Entry 3B6G (X-ray diffraction, 3.45 A resolution); this record covers chains J and D of the 10 polymer chains in the assembly.

Chain J:
Molecule: 147-nt DNA strand
From: Homo sapiens
Sequence (147 nucleotides; numbered -73 to 73; the number before each row is that of its first residue; numbers below 1 keep their minus sign (DA-73 is residue -73)):
   -73 ATCAATATCC ACCTGCAGAT ACTACCAAAA GTGTATTTGG AAACTGCTCC ATCAAAAGGC
   -13 ATGTTCAGCT GGATTCCAGC TGAACATGCC TTTTGATGGA GCAGTTTCCA AATACACTTT
    47 TGGTAGTATC TGCAGGTGGA TATTGAT

Chain D:
Molecule: Histone H2B 1.1
From: Xenopus laevis
UniProtKB: P02281 (H2B11_XENLA); residues -2 to 122 here correspond to UniProt positions 2-126 (UniProt number = residue number + 4)
Sequence (125 residues; each row starts with the number of its first residue; numbers below 1 keep their minus sign (Pro-2 is residue -2)):
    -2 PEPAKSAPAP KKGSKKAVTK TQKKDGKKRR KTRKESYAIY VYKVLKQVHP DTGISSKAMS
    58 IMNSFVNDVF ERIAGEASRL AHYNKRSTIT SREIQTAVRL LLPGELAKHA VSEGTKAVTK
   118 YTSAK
Not modelled in the structure: -2 to 21
Construct notes: conflict Thr29 (Ser33 in P02281)
Swiss-Prot annotation at these positions:
  - modified residue: Lys2 (N6-acetyllysine), Lys9 (N6-acetyllysine), Ser11 (Phosphoserine), Lys12 (N6-acetyllysine), Lys17 (N6-acetyllysine)
  - glycosylation: Ser109 (O-linked (GlcNAc) serine)
  - cross-link: Lys117 (Glycyl lysine isopeptide (Lys-Gly) (interchain with G-Cter in ubiquitin))

How chain J and chain D interact:
Residue-residue contacts - 26 pairs, chain J then chain D:
  DT-29(J) with Arg26(D), hydrogen bond to the base
  DG-28(J) with Arg26(D), hydrogen bond to the sugar
  DC-27(J) with Lys25(D), phosphate contact; Arg26(D), phosphate contact
  DT-26(J) with Lys25(D), salt bridge to the phosphate
  DG48(J) with Ile36(D), phosphate contact; Tyr37(D), sugar contact
  DG49(J) with Arg30(D), hydrogen bond to the sugar; Lys31(D), phosphate contact; Glu32(D), phosphate contact; Ser33(D), phosphate contact; Ile36(D), phosphate contact
  DT50(J) with Lys24(D), hydrogen bond to the base; Arg27(D), sugar contact; Lys28(D), salt bridge to the phosphate; Thr29(D), phosphate contact; Arg30(D), phosphate contact; Lys31(D), hydrogen bond to the phosphate
  DA51(J) with Gly23(D), phosphate contact; Lys24(D), hydrogen bond to the phosphate; Lys25(D), phosphate contact; Lys28(D), phosphate contact
  DG52(J) with Asp22(D), phosphate contact; Gly23(D), phosphate contact; Lys24(D), hydrogen bond to the phosphate; Lys25(D), phosphate contact
Other interface residues (no listed pair), chain J (10 interface residues in all): DA38
Other interface residues (no listed pair), chain D (15 interface residues in all): Thr85

Summary:
The interface between chain J and chain D involves 10 residues on one side and 15 on the other, with 7
hydrogen bonds and 2 salt bridges. Among the polar pairs are DT-29(J)-Arg26(D), DT50(J)-Lys24(D) and
DG-28(J)-Arg26(D).
Chain J is a 147-nt DNA strand (Homo sapiens) and chain D is Histone H2B 1.1 (Xenopus laevis); the structure,
Nucleosome core particle treated with oxaliplatin, was determined by X-ray diffraction together with 3B6F from
the same study.
